PDB entry 1UMR | X-ray diffraction, 2.40 A resolution | chains A and C

[Chain A]
Name: Convulxin alpha
From: Crotalus durissus terrificus
UniProt: O93426 (CVXA_CRODU); residues 1-135 here correspond to UniProt positions 24-158 (UniProt number = residue number + 23)
Amino-acid sequence (135 residues; each row starts with the number of its first residue):
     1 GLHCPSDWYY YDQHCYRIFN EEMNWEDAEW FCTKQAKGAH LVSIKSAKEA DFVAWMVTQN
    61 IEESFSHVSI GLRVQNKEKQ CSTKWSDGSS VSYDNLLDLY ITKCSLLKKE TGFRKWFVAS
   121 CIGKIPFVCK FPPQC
Disulfide bonds: Cys-4/Cys-15, Cys-32/Cys-129, Cys-104/Cys-121

[Chain C]
Name: Convulxin beta
From: Crotalus durissus terrificus
UniProt: O93427 (CVXB_CRODU); residues 201-325 here correspond to UniProt positions 24-148 (UniProt number = residue number - 177)
Amino-acid sequence (125 residues; numbered 201 to 325; the number before each row is that of its first residue):
   201 GFCCPSHWSS YDRYCYKVFK QEMTWADAEK FCTQQHTGSH LVSFHSTEEV DFVVKMTHQS
   261 LKSTFFWIGA NNIWNKCNWQ WSDGTKPEYK EWHEEFECLI SRTFDNQWLS APCSDTYSFV
   321 CKFEA
Disulfide bonds: Cys-204/Cys-215, Cys-232/Cys-321, Cys-298/Cys-313

[Chain A / chain C interface]
Inter-chain disulfides: Cys-81(A)/Cys-277(C), Cys-135(A)/Cys-203(C)
Contacting residue pairs (91):
  Glu-29(A) / Ser-282(C)  hydrogen bond
  His-40(A) / Ser-282(C)
  His-40(A) / Asp-283(C)
  Leu-41(A) / Ser-282(C)
  Val-42(A) / Trp-281(C)
  Ser-43(A) / Trp-281(C)
  Ser-43(A) / Asp-283(C)  hydrogen bond
  Ile-44(A) / Trp-281(C)
  Lys-45(A) / Asp-283(C)  salt bridge
  Lys-45(A) / Thr-285(C)  hydrogen bond
  Lys-45(A) / Tyr-289(C)
  Ser-46(A) / Tyr-289(C)
  Ala-47(A) / Tyr-289(C)
  Ala-50(A) / Glu-291(C)
  Gly-71(A) / Gln-280(C)
  Gly-71(A) / Trp-281(C)
  Gly-71(A) / Ser-282(C)  hydrogen bond (backbone-backbone)
  Leu-72(A) / Trp-279(C)
  Leu-72(A) / Gln-280(C)
  Leu-72(A) / Trp-281(C)
  Leu-72(A) / Pro-287(C)  hydrophobic
  Leu-72(A) / Trp-292(C)  hydrophobic
  Arg-73(A) / Asn-278(C)
  Arg-73(A) / Trp-279(C)
  Arg-73(A) / Gln-280(C)  hydrogen bond (backbone-backbone)
  Val-74(A) / Cys-277(C)  hydrophobic
  Val-74(A) / Asn-278(C)
  Val-74(A) / Trp-279(C)  hydrophobic
  Gln-75(A) / Asn-278(C)  hydrogen bond (backbone-backbone)
  Gln-75(A) / Gln-280(C)
  Asn-76(A) / Cys-277(C)
  Asn-76(A) / Asn-278(C)
  Lys-79(A) / Trp-274(C)
  Gln-80(A) / Ile-273(C)
  Gln-80(A) / Trp-274(C)
  Cys-81(A) / Ile-273(C)  hydrogen bond (backbone-backbone)
  Cys-81(A) / Lys-276(C)
  Cys-81(A) / Cys-277(C)  disulfide
  Ser-82(A) / Asn-271(C)
  Ser-82(A) / Lys-276(C)  hydrogen bond
  Trp-85(A) / Val-242(C)
  Trp-85(A) / Ser-243(C)
  Trp-85(A) / Phe-244(C)
  Trp-85(A) / His-245(C)
  Trp-85(A) / Gly-269(C)
  Trp-85(A) / Ala-270(C)
  Trp-85(A) / Trp-308(C)  hydrophobic
  Ser-86(A) / Trp-225(C)
  Ser-86(A) / Glu-229(C)  hydrogen bond
  Ser-86(A) / His-240(C)
  Ser-86(A) / Gly-269(C)  hydrogen bond (backbone-backbone)
  Asp-87(A) / His-240(C)
  Asp-87(A) / Ser-243(C)  hydrogen bond
  Ser-89(A) / Ser-243(C)
  Ser-89(A) / His-245(C)  hydrogen bond
  Ser-90(A) / His-245(C)  hydrogen bond (backbone-side chain)
  Ser-92(A) / His-245(C)  hydrogen bond
  Tyr-93(A) / His-245(C)
  Tyr-93(A) / Ser-246(C)
  Tyr-93(A) / Thr-247(C)  hydrogen bond
  Tyr-93(A) / Trp-308(C)
  Asp-94(A) / Trp-308(C)
  Asn-95(A) / Asn-306(C)  hydrogen bond (side chain-backbone)
  Asn-95(A) / Gln-307(C)
  Asn-95(A) / Trp-308(C)  hydrogen bond (backbone-backbone)
  Leu-96(A) / Trp-308(C)
  Leu-96(A) / Leu-309(C)  hydrophobic
  Leu-97(A) / Arg-302(C)
  Leu-97(A) / Gln-307(C)
  Leu-97(A) / Trp-308(C)  hydrogen bond (backbone-backbone)
  Tyr-100(A) / Trp-274(C)
  Tyr-100(A) / Leu-309(C)  hydrophobic
  Tyr-100(A) / Ser-310(C)
  Ile-101(A) / Trp-274(C)  hydrophobic
  Thr-102(A) / Trp-274(C)  hydrogen bond
  Thr-102(A) / Trp-279(C)
  Lys-103(A) / Trp-279(C)
  Cys-104(A) / Trp-279(C)
  Arg-114(A) / Glu-291(C)  salt bridge
  Lys-115(A) / Glu-291(C)
  Lys-115(A) / Trp-292(C)
  Lys-115(A) / His-293(C)
  Trp-116(A) / Trp-281(C)  hydrophobic
  Trp-116(A) / Tyr-289(C)
  Trp-116(A) / Lys-290(C)
  Trp-116(A) / Glu-291(C)  hydrogen bond (backbone-backbone)
  Trp-116(A) / Trp-292(C)
  Trp-116(A) / His-293(C)  hydrogen bond (backbone-backbone)
  Phe-117(A) / His-293(C)
  Val-118(A) / Trp-279(C)  hydrophobic
  Val-118(A) / Trp-292(C)  hydrophobic
Interface residues without a listed pair, chain A (45 interface residues in all): Trp-25, Ile-70, Lys-84, Ser-105
Interface residues without a listed pair, chain C (40 interface residues in all): Leu-241, Val-250, Ile-268, Glu-295, Leu-299

[In short]
45 residues of chain A face 40 of chain C across their interface, with 2 disulfide bonds, 21 hydrogen bonds
and 2 salt bridges. Among the polar pairs are Lys-45(A)/Asp-283(C), Arg-114(A)/Glu-291(C) and
Glu-29(A)/Ser-282(C).
Here chain A is Convulxin alpha and chain C is Convulxin beta, both from Crotalus durissus terrificus. Entry
1UMR (Crystal structure of the platelet activator convulxin, a disulfide linked a4b4 cyclic tetramer from the
venom ...) was determined by X-ray diffraction.
